7OSI - chains A and H of the 6 polymer chains in the assembly; structure by electron microscopy, 3.80 A resolution.

== Chain A ==
Protein: Probable ABC transporter binding protein NosD
Source organism: Pseudomonas stutzeri ATCC 14405
UniProt: P19843 (NOSD_PSEST); numbering as in UniProt (aligned over 1-436)
Amino-acid sequence (436 residues; numbered 1 to 436; the number before each row is that of its first residue):
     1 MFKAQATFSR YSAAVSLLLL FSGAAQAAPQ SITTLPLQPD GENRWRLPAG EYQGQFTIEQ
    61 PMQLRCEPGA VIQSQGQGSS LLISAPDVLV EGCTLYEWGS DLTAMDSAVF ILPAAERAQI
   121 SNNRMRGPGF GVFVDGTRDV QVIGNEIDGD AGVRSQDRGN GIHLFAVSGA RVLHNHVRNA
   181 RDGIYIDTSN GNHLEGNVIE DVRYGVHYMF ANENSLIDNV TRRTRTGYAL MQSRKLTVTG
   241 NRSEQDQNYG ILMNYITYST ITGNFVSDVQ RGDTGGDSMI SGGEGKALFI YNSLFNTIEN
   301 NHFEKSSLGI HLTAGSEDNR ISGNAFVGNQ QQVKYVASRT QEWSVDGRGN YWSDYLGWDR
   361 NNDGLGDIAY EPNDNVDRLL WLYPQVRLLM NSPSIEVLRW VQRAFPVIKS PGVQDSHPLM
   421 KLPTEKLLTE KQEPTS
Not modelled in the structure: 1-27, 273-282, 430-436
Ion coordination: Cu ion: H207, M209, M231 (shared with M50(H) of chain H); Mg2+: D359, L365, G366, D367

== Chain H ==
Protein: Copper-binding lipoprotein NosL
Source organism: Pseudomonas stutzeri ATCC 14405
UniProt: Q52529 (NOSL_PSEST); residue numbers follow UniProt; this construct covers 1-190
Amino-acid sequence (190 residues; row label = number of the first residue in the row):
     1 MNALHRIGAG TLLAVLLAFG LTGCGEKEEV QQSLEPVAFH DSDECHVCGM IITDFPGPKG
    61 QAVEKRGVKK FCSTAEMLGW WLQPENRLLD AKLYVHDMGR SVWEKPDDGH LIDATSAYYV
   121 VGTSLKGAMG ASLASFAEEQ DAKALAGMHG GRVLRFEEID QALLQEAASM QHGGMHDHAP
   181 NGAHNAHAGH
Not modelled in the structure: 1-31, 175-190
UniProt features mapped onto this chain:
  - lipidation: C24 (N-palmitoyl cysteine)
Ion coordination: Zn2+: C45, C48, C72, E76; Cu ion: M50 (shared with H207(A), M209(A), M231(A) of chain A)

== How chain A and chain H interact ==
Contacting residue pairs (43):
  Q156(A) - S42(H)
  R203(A) - E44(H)  salt bridge
  R203(A) - G49(H)
  R203(A) - I51(H)
  Y204(A) - C48(H)  hydrogen bond (side chain-backbone)
  Y204(A) - G49(H)  hydrogen bond (side chain-backbone)
  Y204(A) - M50(H)  hydrogen bond (side chain-backbone)
  H207(A) - M50(H)
  M209(A) - M50(H)  hydrophobic
  F210(A) - A128(H)
  F210(A) - H172(H)
  M231(A) - C48(H)
  M231(A) - M50(H)  hydrophobic
  M231(A) - M129(H)  hydrophobic
  Q232(A) - M129(H)  hydrogen bond (side chain-backbone)
  Q232(A) - G130(H)
  Q232(A) - H172(H)
  R234(A) - H172(H)
  R234(A) - G174(H)
  L252(A) - V47(H)
  N254(A) - V47(H)
  N254(A) - C48(H)
  N254(A) - E76(H)  hydrogen bond
  N254(A) - M129(H)
  Y255(A) - A75(H)
  Y255(A) - M129(H)  hydrophobic
  Y291(A) - V47(H)  hydrophobic
  Y291(A) - G79(H)  hydrogen bond (side chain-backbone)
  Y291(A) - W80(H)  hydrogen bond (side chain-backbone)
  N292(A) - Q165(H)
  L294(A) - Q165(H)
  H311(A) - Q83(H)
  T313(A) - Q83(H)  hydrogen bond
  A314(A) - P84(H)
  A314(A) - Q161(H)
  G315(A) - Q161(H)  hydrogen bond (backbone-side chain)
  G315(A) - Q165(H)  hydrogen bond (backbone-side chain)
  K334(A) - E85(H)  salt bridge
  V336(A) - P84(H)
  V336(A) - E85(H)
  W381(A) - E85(H)
  L382(A) - L88(H)
  Y383(A) - L88(H)  hydrophobic
Other interface residues (no listed pair), chain A (29 interface residues in all): R154, N212, Y249, F289, S316
Other interface residues (no listed pair), chain H (26 interface residues in all): D41, G127, A168, G173

== Summary ==
The interface between chain A and chain H involves 29 residues on one side and 26 on the other, with 10
hydrogen bonds and 2 salt bridges. Polar pairs include R203(A)-E44(H), K334(A)-E85(H) and Y204(A)-C48(H).
H207(A), M209(A), M231(A) and M50(H) form the Cu ion site.
Here chain A is Probable ABC transporter binding protein NosD and chain H is Copper-binding lipoprotein NosL,
both from Pseudomonas stutzeri ATCC 14405. Entry 7OSI (ABC Transporter complex NosDFYL, R-domain 3) was
determined by electron microscopy together with 7O0Y, 7O0Z, 7O10, 7O11, 7O12, 7O13 and 10 further entries from
the same study.
